5TWK - chains C and D; structure by X-ray diffraction, 2.10 A resolution.

Chain C (and D):
Protein: Ribosomal RNA large subunit methyltransferase H
Source organism: Escherichia coli
Notes: EC 2.1.1.177; chain D of this document is another copy of the same molecule, construct and numbering; everything in this record applies to it too
Reference sequence: B7MFQ9 (RLMH_ECO45); numbering as in UniProt (aligned over 2-155)
Amino-acid sequence (162 residues; each row starts with the number of its first residue; numbers below 1 keep their minus sign (Met-6 is residue -6)):
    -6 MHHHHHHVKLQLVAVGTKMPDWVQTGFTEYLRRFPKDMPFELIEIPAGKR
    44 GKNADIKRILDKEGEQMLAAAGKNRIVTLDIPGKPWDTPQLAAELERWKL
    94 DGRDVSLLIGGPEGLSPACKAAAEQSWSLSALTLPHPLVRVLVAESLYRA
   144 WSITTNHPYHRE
Disordered / not traced: -6 to -2
Differences from the reference sequence: initiating methionine (-6); expression tag (-5 to 1)
Residues lining bound ligands:
  - sinefungin (SFG), molecule 1: Leu72, Asp73, Ile74, Leu101, Ile102, Gly103, Gly104, Pro105, Glu106, Gly107, Leu108, Trp120, Ser121, Leu122, Ser123, Leu125, Thr126, Leu127, Val132
  - sinefungin (SFG), molecule 2: Arg142, His153, Glu155
Swiss-Prot annotation at these positions:
  - binding site (S-adenosyl-L-methionine): Leu72, Gly103, Leu122 to Leu127
Reported in the primary citation:
  - mutagenesis - H129A, R142A: decreased catalytic activity
  - mutagenesis - E138A, E138Q, Y152F, H153F, R154A: abolished catalytic activity
  - mutagenesis - R154A: decreased binding to ribosome
  - mutagenesis - E138A, E138Q, Y152F, H153F: unchanged binding to ribosome
  - catalytic residues: Tyr152 (proposed by the authors, not directly observed)
  - catalytic residues: Glu138, His153, Arg154

How chain C and chain D interact:
Residue-residue contacts (40; chain C residue first):
  Trp15(C) - Trp15(D)
  Trp15(C) - Thr18(D)
  Trp15(C) - Gly19(D)
  Trp15(C) - Val134(D)  hydrophobic
  Thr18(C) - Trp15(D)
  Gly19(C) - Trp15(D)
  Tyr23(C) - Trp15(D)  hydrophobic
  Pro78(C) - Ala124(D)
  Trp79(C) - Ala124(D)
  Trp79(C) - Leu125(D)
  Asp80(C) - Ala124(D)
  Asp80(C) - Leu125(D)
  Thr81(C) - Leu125(D)
  Thr81(C) - Thr126(D)  hydrogen bond (side chain-backbone)
  Pro105(C) - Glu155(D)
  Leu122(C) - Leu122(D)
  Leu122(C) - Ser123(D)  hydrogen bond (backbone-side chain)
  Ser123(C) - Leu122(D)  hydrogen bond (side chain-backbone)
  Ala124(C) - Pro78(D)
  Ala124(C) - Trp79(D)
  Ala124(C) - Asp80(D)
  Leu125(C) - Trp79(D)
  Leu125(C) - Asp80(D)
  Leu125(C) - Thr81(D)
  Leu125(C) - Leu122(D)  hydrophobic
  Leu125(C) - Ser139(D)
  Thr126(C) - Thr81(D)  hydrogen bond (backbone-side chain)
  Thr126(C) - Arg142(D)  hydrogen bond (backbone-side chain)
  Pro128(C) - Glu138(D)
  Pro128(C) - Arg142(D)
  Leu131(C) - Val134(D)  hydrophobic
  Leu131(C) - Leu135(D)  hydrophobic
  Leu131(C) - Glu138(D)
  Val134(C) - Trp15(D)  hydrophobic
  Leu135(C) - Leu135(D)  hydrophobic
  Glu138(C) - Pro128(D)
  Ser139(C) - Leu125(D)
  Arg142(C) - Thr126(D)  hydrogen bond (side chain-backbone)
  Arg142(C) - Pro128(D)
  Tyr152(C) - Pro128(D)
Other interface residues (no listed pair), chain C (24 interface residues in all): Leu84, Leu127
Other interface residues (no listed pair), chain D (26 interface residues in all): Glu22, Tyr23, Leu84, Trp120, Leu127, Leu131, Tyr152

In short:
Chain C and chain D form an interface of 24 and 26 residues respectively; the contacts include 6 hydrogen
bonds. Polar pairs include Thr81(C)-Thr126(D), Leu122(C)-Ser123(D) and Thr126(C)-Arg142(D). The paper reports
catalytic residues Tyr152(C), Glu138(C) and His153(C) among others; E138A, E138Q and Y152F of chain C, among
others, abolish catalytic activity; 7 substitutions were tested in all.
Both chains are Ribosomal RNA large subunit methyltransferase H (Escherichia coli). Entry 5TWK (Crystal
Structure of RlmH in Complex with Sinefungin) was determined by X-ray diffraction (same publication as 5TWJ).
